4UJ4 - chains D and E of the 6 polymer chains in the assembly; structure by X-ray diffraction, 4.20 A resolution (low resolution: residue-level contacts below are approximate; hydrogen-bond / salt-bridge calls are withheld).

== Chain D ==
Name: Ras-related protein Rab-11A
Source organism: Homo sapiens
Notes: fragment: gtpase domain, residues 4-186
Reference sequence: P62491 (RB11A_HUMAN); numbering as in UniProt (aligned over 4-186)
Amino-acid sequence (185 residues; each row starts with the number of its first residue):
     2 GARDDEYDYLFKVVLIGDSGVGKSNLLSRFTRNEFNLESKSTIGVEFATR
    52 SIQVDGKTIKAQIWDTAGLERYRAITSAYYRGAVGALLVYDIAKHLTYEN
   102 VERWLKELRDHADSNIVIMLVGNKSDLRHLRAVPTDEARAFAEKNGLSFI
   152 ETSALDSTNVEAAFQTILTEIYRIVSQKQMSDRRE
Unresolved in the structure: 2-3, 73-75, 182-186
Sequence notes: expression tag (2-3); engineered mutation Leu-70 (Gln in P62491)
Ion coordination: Mg2+: Ser-25, Thr-43 (together with GMP-PNP)
Ligand contacts: GMP-PNP (GNP; phosphoaminophosphonic acid-guanylate ester): Asp-19, Ser-20, Gly-21, Val-22, Gly-23, Lys-24, Ser-25, Asn-26, Phe-36, Asn-37, Leu-38, Glu-39, Ser-40, Lys-41, Ser-42, Thr-43, Thr-67, Ala-68, Gly-69, Asn-124, Lys-125, Asp-127, Leu-128, Ser-154, Ala-155, Leu-156
Swiss-Prot annotation at these positions:
  - motif: Phe-36 to Glu-47 (Switch 1), Thr-67 to Gly-86 (Switch 2)
  - binding site (GTP): Ser-20, Gly-21, Val-22, Gly-23, Lys-24, Ser-25, Asn-26, Asn-37, Leu-38, Ser-40, Ser-42, Thr-43, Gly-69, Asn-124, Lys-125, Asp-127, Ala-155, Leu-156
  - binding site (Mg(2+)): Ser-25, Thr-43, Asp-66
  - glycosylation: Arg-4 (Microbial infection: N-beta-linked (GlcNAc) arginine)
  - mutagenesis: Lys-13 (K13N: Abolishes SH3BP5-mediated guanine nucleotide exchange), Val-22 (V22M: Impairs protein folding), Lys-24 (K24R: Impairs protein folding and decreases affinity for guanine nucleotides), Ser-25 (S25N: Dominant-negative mutant (GDP-bound form). Induces increased number of binucleated cells, indicating defects in cytokinesis. Inhibits the transport of NPC1L1 to the plama membrane ...), Phe-36 (F36A: Nearly abolishes SH3BP5-mediated guanine nucleotide exchange), Leu-38 (L38A: Decreases SH3BP5-mediated guanine nucleotide exchange; L38P: Nearly abolishes SH3BP5-mediated guanine nucleotide exchange), Ser-40 (S40F: Nearly abolishes SH3BP5-mediated guanine nucleotide exchange), Lys-41 (K41A: Mildly decreases SH3BP5-mediated guanine nucleotide exchange; K41P: Abolishes SH3BP5-mediated guanine nucleotide exchange), Ile-44 (I44A: Abolishes SH3BP5-mediated guanine nucleotide exchange), Arg-82 (R82C: Decreases SH3BP5-mediated guanine nucleotide exchange), Ser-154 (S154L: Impairs protein folding)

== Chain E ==
Name: Rab-3A-interacting protein
Source organism: Homo sapiens
Notes: fragment: c-terminal domain
Reference sequence: Q96QF0 (RAB3I_HUMAN); residues 270-460 here correspond to UniProt positions 286-476 (UniProt number = residue number + 16)
Amino-acid sequence (195 residues; row label = number of the first residue in the row):
   266 GAASNKSTSSAMSGSHQDLSVIQPIVKDCKEADLSLYNEFRLWKDEPTMD
   316 RTCPFLDKIYQEDIFPCLTFSKSELASAVLEAVENNTLSIEPVGLQPIRF
   366 VKASAVECGGPKKCALTGQSKSCKHRIKLGDSSNYYYISPFCRYRITSVC
   416 NFFTYIRYIQQGLVKQQDVDQMFWEVMQLRKEMSLAKLGYFKEEL
Unresolved in the structure: 266-289, 361-367, 397-398
Sequence notes: expression tag (266-269)
Swiss-Prot annotation at these positions:
  - region: Thr-419 to Leu-428 (Important for RAB11A binding)
  - modified residue (Phosphoserine): Ser-272, Ser-280

== Chain D / chain E interface ==
Contacting residue pairs - 26 pairs, chain D then chain E:
  Leu-38(D) with Tyr-423(E); Leu-428(E)
  Glu-39(D) with Val-429(E); Lys-430(E); Gln-431(E); Gln-432(E)
  Asp-127(D) with Tyr-423(E)
  Leu-128(D) with Tyr-423(E)
  Arg-129(D) with Asn-351(E); Thr-352(E); Leu-353(E); Ser-354(E); Ile-355(E)
  His-130(D) with Ile-355(E); Arg-408(E); Thr-412(E); Cys-415(E); Asn-416(E); Thr-419(E)
  Leu-131(D) with Asn-416(E)
  Arg-132(D) with Ile-355(E); Glu-356(E); Pro-357(E)
  Ala-133(D) with Pro-357(E)
  Pro-135(D) with Pro-357(E)
  Leu-156(D) with Tyr-423(E)
Interface residues without a listed pair, chain D (12 interface residues in all): Phe-36

== Summary ==
The interface between chain D and chain E involves 12 residues on one side and 18 on the other. Bound to chain
D: GMP-PNP. From UniProt: 18 GTP-binding residues, 3 Mg2+-binding residues and 11 mutagenesis sites on chain
D.
Here chain D is Ras-related protein Rab-11A and chain E is Rab-3A-interacting protein, both from Homo sapiens.
Entry 4UJ4 (Crystal structure of human Rab11-Rabin8-FIP3) was determined by X-ray diffraction together with
4UJ3 and 4UJ5 from the same study.
